4BXU - chains A and B; structure by solution NMR.

Chain A:
Molecule: Peroxisomal membrane protein PEX14
Organism: Homo sapiens
UniProt: O75381 (PEX14_HUMAN); residue numbers follow UniProt; this construct covers 16-80
Sequence (69 residues; row label = number of the first residue in the row):
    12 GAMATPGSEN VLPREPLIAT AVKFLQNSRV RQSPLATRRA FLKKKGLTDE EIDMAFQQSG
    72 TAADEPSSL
Differences from the reference sequence: expression tag (12-15)
Curated features (UniProtKB/Swiss-Prot):
  - modified residue: Lys-34 (N6-acetyllysine)
  - mutagenesis: Phe-52 (F52A/W: Reduced interaction with PEX19, minor effect on interaction with PEX5), Lys-56 (K56A/E: Reduced interaction with PEX19, minor effect on interaction with PEX5)

Chain B:
Molecule: Peroxisomal targeting signal 1 receptor
UniProt: P50542 (PEX5_HUMAN); residue numbers follow UniProt; this construct covers 57-71
Sequence (15 residues; row label = number of the first residue in the row):
    57 ASEDELVAEF LQDQN
What the authors report for this chain:
  - conformationally variable residues (order/disorder transition): Glu-59 to Gln-70
  - mutagenesis - L62W/V63A/A64Q: decreased localization

How chain A and chain B interact:
Pairs across the interface (20):
  Thr-31(A) / Glu-59(B)
  Phe-35(A) / Val-63(B)
  Phe-35(A) / Phe-66(B)
  Asn-38(A) / Val-63(B)
  Arg-40(A) / Leu-67(B)
  Val-41(A) / Val-63(B)
  Val-41(A) / Phe-66(B)
  Val-41(A) / Leu-67(B)
  Ser-44(A) / Phe-66(B)
  Ser-44(A) / Gln-70(B)
  Pro-45(A) / Gln-70(B)
  Thr-48(A) / Phe-66(B)
  Thr-48(A) / Gln-70(B)
  Arg-49(A) / Phe-66(B)
  Phe-52(A) / Leu-62(B)
  Phe-52(A) / Glu-65(B)
  Phe-52(A) / Phe-66(B)
  Lys-55(A) / Glu-65(B)
  Lys-56(A) / Glu-59(B)
  Lys-56(A) / Leu-62(B)
Interface features reported in the paper:
  - residue pairs: Phe-35(A)/Phe-66(B) (hydrophobic contact), Val-41(A)/Val-63(B), Val-41(A)/Phe-66(B), Phe-52(A)/Phe-66(B) (hydrophobic contact), Lys-55(A)/Glu-65(B) (salt bridge), Lys-56(A)/Leu-62(B) (hydrophobic contact), Lys-56(A)/Glu-59(B) (salt bridge), Val-63(B)/Phe-35(A) (hydrophobic contact)
  - interface residues, chain B: Leu-62(B), Val-63(B), Phe-66(B)

Summary:
Chain A and chain B form an interface of 12 and 7 residues respectively. The authors report hydrophobic
contacts between Phe-35(A) and Phe-66(B), Phe-52(A) and Phe-66(B) and Lys-56(A) and Leu-62(B) among others;
contacts between Val-41(A) and Val-63(B) and Val-41(A) and Phe-66(B); salt bridges between Lys-55(A) and
Glu-65(B) and Lys-56(A) and Glu-59(B). The paper reports that L62W/V63A/A64Q of chain B reduce localization;
interface residues Leu-62(B), Val-63(B) and Phe-66(B).
Chain A is Peroxisomal membrane protein PEX14 (Homo sapiens) and chain B is Peroxisomal targeting signal 1
receptor; the structure, Structure of Pex14 in complex with Pex5 LVxEF motif, was determined by solution NMR.
